8B0I - chains A and K of the 5 polymer chains in the assembly; structure by electron microscopy, 4.28 A resolution (low resolution: residue-level contacts below are approximate; hydrogen-bond / salt-bridge calls are withheld).

== Chain A ==
Protein: RNase adapter protein RapZ
Organism: Escherichia coli K-12
UniProtKB: P0A894 (RAPZ_ECOLI); residue numbers follow UniProt; this construct covers 1-284
Amino-acid sequence (284 residues; numbered 1 to 284; the number before each row is that of its first residue):
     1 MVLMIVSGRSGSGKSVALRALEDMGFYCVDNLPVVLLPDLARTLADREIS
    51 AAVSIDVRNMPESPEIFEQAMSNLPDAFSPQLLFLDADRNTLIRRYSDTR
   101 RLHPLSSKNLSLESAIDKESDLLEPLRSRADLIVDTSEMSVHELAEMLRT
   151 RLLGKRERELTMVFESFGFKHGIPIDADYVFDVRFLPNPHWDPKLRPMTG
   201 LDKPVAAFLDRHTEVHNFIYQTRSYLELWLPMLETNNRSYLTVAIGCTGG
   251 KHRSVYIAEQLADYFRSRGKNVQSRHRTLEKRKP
Disordered / not traced: 100-111, 283-284
UniProt features mapped onto this chain:
  - region: Arg-266 to Pro-284 (RNA-binding)
  - binding site (ATP): Gly-8 to Ser-15
  - binding site (GTP): Asp-56 to Asn-59
  - modified residue: Lys-251 (N6-acetyllysine)
  - mutagenesis: Lys-270 (K270A: Lack of activity. Does not bind GlmY and GlmZ; when associated with A-281; A-282 and A-283), Lys-281 (K281A: Lack of activity. Does not bind GlmY and GlmZ; when associated with A-270; A-282 and A-283), Arg-282 (R282A: Lack of activity. Does not bind GlmY and GlmZ; when associated with A-270; A-281 and A-283), Lys-283 (K283A: Lack of activity. Does not bind GlmY and GlmZ; when associated with A-270; A-281 and A-282)
What the authors report for this chain:
  - binding site for GlmZ small regulatory RNA (chain K): Lys-170, Arg-184, His-190 to Pro-197, Lys-203, Arg-238, Thr-248, Gly-249
  - mutagenesis - K170A: decreased binding to GlmZ small regulatory RNA (chain K)

== Chain K ==
Molecule: GlmZ small regulatory RNA
Organism: Escherichia coli K-12
Sequence (207 nucleotides; each row starts with the number of its first residue):
     1 GUAGAUGCUCAUUCCAUCUCUUAUGUUCGCCUUAGUGCCUCAUAAACUCC
    51 GGAAUGACGCAGAGCCGUUUACGGUGCUUAUCGUCCACUGACAGAUGUCG
   101 CUUAUGCCUCAUCAGACACCAUGGACACAACGUUGAGUGAAGCACCCACU
   151 UGUUGUCAUACAGACCUGUUUUAACGCCUGCUCCGUUAAUAAGAGCAGGC
   201 GUUUUUU
Disordered / not traced: 1-13, 22, 79, 91-108, 121, 124-125, 140-207

== Chain A / chain K interface ==
Contacting residue pairs - 15 pairs, chain A then chain K:
  Lys-170(A) with U78(K); U112(K)
  His-171(A) with U112(K)
  Ile-175(A) with U109(K)
  His-190(A) with C77(K)
  Lys-194(A) with C128(K); A129(K)
  Pro-197(A) with G74(K)
  Asp-202(A) with A130(K)
  Lys-203(A) with A129(K); A130(K)
  Pro-204(A) with C128(K)
  Ala-207(A) with C128(K)
  Thr-248(A) with U78(K)
  Lys-281(A) with U112(K)
Other interface residues (no listed pair), chain A (16 interface residues in all): Leu-195, Met-198, Thr-199, Gly-249
Other interface residues (no listed pair), chain K (12 interface residues in all): G76, C110, A111, C113

== Summary ==
Chain A and chain K form an interface of 16 and 12 residues respectively. From the paper: a binding site for
GlmZ small regulatory RNA (chain K) at Lys-170(A), Arg-184(A) and His-190(A) among others; K170A of chain A
reduces binding to GlmZ small regulatory RNA (chain K).
Here chain A is RNase adapter protein RapZ and chain K is GlmZ small regulatory RNA, both from Escherichia
coli K-12. Entry 8B0I (CryoEM structure of bacterial RapZ.GlmZ complex central to the control of cell envelope
biogenesis) was determined by electron microscopy together with 8B0J from the same study.
